Entry 8GZV (X-ray diffraction, 2.20 A resolution); this record covers chains A and B.

[Chain A]
Name: Cell division protein FtsZ
Source organism: Klebsiella pneumoniae
UniProtKB: W9BCK7 (W9BCK7_KLEPN); numbering as in UniProt (aligned over 11-316)
Sequence (309 residues; each row starts with the number of its first residue):
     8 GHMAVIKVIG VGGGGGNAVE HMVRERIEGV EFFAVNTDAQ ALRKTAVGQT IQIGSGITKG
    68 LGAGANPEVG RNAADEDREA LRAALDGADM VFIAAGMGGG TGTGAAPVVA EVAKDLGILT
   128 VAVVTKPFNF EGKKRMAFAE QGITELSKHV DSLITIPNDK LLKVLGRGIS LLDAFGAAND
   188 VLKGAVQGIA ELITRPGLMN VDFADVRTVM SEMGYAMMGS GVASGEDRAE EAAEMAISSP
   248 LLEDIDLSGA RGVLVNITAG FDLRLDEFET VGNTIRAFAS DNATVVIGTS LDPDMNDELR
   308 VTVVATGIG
Not modelled in the structure: 8-9
Differences from the reference sequence: expression tag (8-10)
Residues lining bound ligands: GDP (guanosine-5'-diphosphate): Gly19, Gly20, Gly21, Asn24, Gly103, Met104, Gly105, Gly106, Gly107, Thr108, Gly109, Pro134, Phe135, Glu138, Arg142, Asn165, Phe182, Ala185, Asn186

[Chain B]
Name: Monobody
Source organism: Homo sapiens
Notes: antibody fragment or engineered binder
Sequence (92 residues; numbered -1 to 90; the number before each row is that of its first residue; numbers below 1 keep their minus sign (Gly-1 is residue -1)):
    -1 GSVSSVPTKL EVVAATPTSL LISWDAPAVT VSYYRITYGE TGGNSPVQEF TVPGSKSTAT
    59 ISGLSPGVDY TITVYARSAY HRRSPISINY RT
Not modelled in the structure: -1

[Interface between chain A and chain B]
Pairs across the interface (34; chain A residue first):
  Arg31(A) - Ser0(B)  hydrogen bond (side chain-backbone)
  Arg31(A) - Ser2(B)
  Glu32(A) - Ser2(B)  hydrogen bond
  Val171(A) - Val27(B)
  Val171(A) - Thr28(B)  hydrogen bond (backbone-backbone)
  Val171(A) - Tyr78(B)
  Leu172(A) - Ala26(B)
  Leu172(A) - Val27(B)  hydrophobic
  Gly173(A) - Ala26(B)  hydrogen bond (backbone-backbone)
  Ile176(A) - Ala26(B)  hydrophobic
  Ala184(A) - Val27(B)  hydrophobic
  Asp187(A) - Tyr78(B)
  Asp187(A) - His79(B)
  Asp187(A) - Arg81(B)  salt bridge
  Val188(A) - Tyr78(B)
  Gln194(A) - Arg80(B)
  Glu198(A) - Arg80(B)  salt bridge
  Ser227(A) - Ala77(B)  hydrogen bond (side chain-backbone)
  Val229(A) - Ser30(B)
  Ala230(A) - Tyr31(B)
  Ser231(A) - Tyr31(B)
  Ser231(A) - Thr49(B)
  Met242(A) - Ser30(B)
  Pro247(A) - Tyr78(B)
  Asp301(A) - Arg33(B)  hydrogen bond (backbone-side chain)
  Asp301(A) - Arg75(B)
  Asn303(A) - Arg33(B)
  Asn303(A) - Glu47(B)
  Glu305(A) - Tyr31(B)  hydrogen bond
  Glu305(A) - Arg33(B)  salt bridge
  Glu305(A) - Arg75(B)  salt bridge
  Arg307(A) - Ser76(B)  hydrogen bond (side chain-backbone)
  Arg307(A) - His79(B)
  Arg307(A) - Arg80(B)
Also at the interface, not in a pair above, chain A (27 interface residues in all): His28, Asp180, Gly195, Gly228, Thr265, Met302
Also at the interface, not in a pair above, chain B (18 interface residues in all): Pro25

[Overview]
Chain A and chain B form an interface of 27 and 18 residues respectively; the contacts include 8 hydrogen
bonds and 4 salt bridges. Polar pairs include Asp187(A)-Arg81(B), Glu198(A)-Arg80(B) and Glu305(A)-Arg33(B).
Ligands of chain A: GDP.
Chain A is Cell division protein FtsZ (Klebsiella pneumoniae) and chain B is Monobody (Homo sapiens); the
structure, Klebsiella pneumoniae FtsZ complexed with monobody (P212121), was determined by X-ray diffraction
(same publication as 8H1O, 8IBN, 8GZW and 8GZX).
